4PF9 - chains A and B; structure by X-ray diffraction, 2.50 A resolution.

[Chain A (and B)]
Molecule: Insulin-degrading enzyme
From: Homo sapiens
Notes: EC 3.4.24.56; chain B of this document is another copy of the same molecule, construct and numbering; everything in this record applies to it too
UniProt: P14735 (IDE_HUMAN); numbering as in UniProt (aligned over 42-1019)
Chain sequence (989 residues; numbered 31 to 1019; the number before each row is that of its first residue):
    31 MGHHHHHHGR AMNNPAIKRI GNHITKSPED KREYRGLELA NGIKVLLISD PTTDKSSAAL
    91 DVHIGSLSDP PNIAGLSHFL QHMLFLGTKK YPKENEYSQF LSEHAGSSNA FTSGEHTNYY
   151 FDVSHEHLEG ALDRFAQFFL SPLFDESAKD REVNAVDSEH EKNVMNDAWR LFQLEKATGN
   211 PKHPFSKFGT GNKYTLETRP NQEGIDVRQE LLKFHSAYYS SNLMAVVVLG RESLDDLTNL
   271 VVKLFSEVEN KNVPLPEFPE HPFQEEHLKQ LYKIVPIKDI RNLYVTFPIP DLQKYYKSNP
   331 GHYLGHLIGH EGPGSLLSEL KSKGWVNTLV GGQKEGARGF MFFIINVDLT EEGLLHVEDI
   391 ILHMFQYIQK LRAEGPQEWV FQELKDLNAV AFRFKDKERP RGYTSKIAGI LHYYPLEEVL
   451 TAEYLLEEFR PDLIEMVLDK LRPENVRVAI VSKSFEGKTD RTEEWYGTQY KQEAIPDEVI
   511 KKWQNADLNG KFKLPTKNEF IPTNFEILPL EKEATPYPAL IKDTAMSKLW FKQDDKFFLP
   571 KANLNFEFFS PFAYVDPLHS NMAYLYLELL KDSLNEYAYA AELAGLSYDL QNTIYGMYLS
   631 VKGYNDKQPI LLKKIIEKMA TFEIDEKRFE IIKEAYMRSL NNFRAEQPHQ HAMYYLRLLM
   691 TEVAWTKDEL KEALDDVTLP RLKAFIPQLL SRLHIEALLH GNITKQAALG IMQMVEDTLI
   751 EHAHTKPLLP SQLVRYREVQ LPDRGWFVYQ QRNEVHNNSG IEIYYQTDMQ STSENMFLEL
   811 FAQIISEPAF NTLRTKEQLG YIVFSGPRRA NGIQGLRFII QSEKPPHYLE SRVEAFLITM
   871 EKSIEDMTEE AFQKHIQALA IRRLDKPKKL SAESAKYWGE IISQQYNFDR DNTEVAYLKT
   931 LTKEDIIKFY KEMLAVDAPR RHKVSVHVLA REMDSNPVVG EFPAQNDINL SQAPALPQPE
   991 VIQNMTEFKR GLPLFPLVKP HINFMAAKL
Unresolved in the structure: 31-42, 966-976, 1013-1019 (chain B: 31-43, 966-979, 1014-1019)
Construct notes: initiating methionine (31); expression tag (32-41); engineered mutation Leu110 (Cys in P14735), Gln111 (Glu in P14735), Ser171 (Cys in P14735), Ala178 (Cys in P14735), Val257 (Cys in P14735), Leu414 (Cys in P14735), Asn573 (Cys in P14735), Ser590 (Cys in P14735), Ser789 (Cys in P14735), Ala812 (Cys in P14735), Ala819 (Cys in P14735), Ser904 (Cys in P14735), Asn966 (Cys in P14735), Ala974 (Cys in P14735)
Metal / ion sites: Zn2+: His108, His112, Glu189
Ligand contacts: 2Q6 (methyl [(2S)-2-[4-({5-[4-({(2S)-2-[(3S)-3-amino-2-oxopiperidin-1-yl]-2-cyclohexylacetyl}amino)phenyl]pentyl}oxy)phenyl]-3-(quinolin-3-yl)propyl]carbamate): Leu201, Phe202, Leu204, Glu205, Thr208, Tyr302, Ile304, Tyr314, Thr316, His332, Gly335, His336, Gly339, Glu341, Leu359, Val360, Gly361, Gly362, Gln363, Lys364, Ile374, Asn376, Arg477, Ala479, Tyr609
Swiss-Prot annotation at these positions:
  - motif: Glu853 to Tyr858 (SlyX motif)
  - binding site (Zn(2+)): His108, His112, Glu189
  - binding site (substrate): His336 to Gly342, Leu359 to Gln363
  - binding site (ATP): Arg429, Asp895 to Ser901
  - modified residue (N6-succinyllysine): Lys192, Lys697
  - mutagenesis: Ser132 (S132C: Increases catalytic rate towards INS and amyloid; when associated with C-817), Asn184 (N184C: Increases catalytic rate towards INS and amyloid; when associated with C-828), Pro286 (P286G: Reduced enzyme activity), Gly366 to Gly369 (Reduced enzyme activity), Asp426 (D426C: Increases catalytic rate towards INS and amyloid; when associated with C-899), Tyr496 (Y496A: Strongly reduced enzyme activity), Phe530 (F530A: Strongly increased enzyme activity), Arg767 (R767A: Decreases dimerization. No effect on degradation of ANP. Retains the ability to degrade an aberrant form of ANP, when in the presence of both ANP and the aberrant ANP), Glu817 (E817C: Increases catalytic rate towards INS and amyloid; when associated with C-132), Gln828 (Q828C: Increases catalytic rate towards INS and amyloid; when associated with C-184), Tyr831 (Y831F: No effect on catalytic activity), Lys899 (K899C: Increases catalytic rate towards INS and amyloid; when associated with C-426)
What the authors report for this chain:
  - binding site for 2Q6: Tyr314

[Interface between chain A and chain B]
Pairs across the interface (58):
  Phe582(A) - Phe582(B)  hydrophobic
  Phe582(A) - Val585(B)  hydrophobic
  Phe582(A) - Asp586(B)
  Phe582(A) - His589(B)
  Val585(A) - Phe582(B)  hydrophobic
  Val585(A) - Val585(B)  hydrophobic
  Asp586(A) - Phe582(B)
  Asp586(A) - Gln762(B)
  Pro587(A) - Leu759(B)  hydrophobic
  His589(A) - Phe582(B)
  His589(A) - Gln718(B)
  Glu692(A) - Glu692(B)
  Trp695(A) - Ser761(B)
  Trp695(A) - Gln762(B)
  Glu699(A) - Leu759(B)
  Glu699(A) - Ser761(B)  hydrogen bond
  Glu702(A) - Arg722(B)  salt bridge
  Glu702(A) - Leu759(B)
  Asp706(A) - Arg722(B)  salt bridge
  Asp706(A) - Lys756(B)  salt bridge
  Arg722(A) - Asp706(B)  salt bridge
  Lys756(A) - Asp706(B)
  Leu759(A) - Pro587(B)  hydrophobic
  Leu759(A) - Glu699(B)
  Leu759(A) - Glu702(B)
  Ser761(A) - Trp695(B)
  Ser761(A) - Glu699(B)  hydrogen bond
  Ser761(A) - Thr996(B)
  Gln762(A) - Asp586(B)
  Gln762(A) - Trp695(B)
  Arg767(A) - Lys999(B)  hydrogen bond (side chain-backbone)
  Arg767(A) - Arg1000(B)
  Arg767(A) - Leu1002(B)  hydrogen bond (side chain-backbone)
  Arg767(A) - Pro1003(B)
  Arg767(A) - Leu1004(B)
  Gln914(A) - Arg1000(B)  hydrogen bond
  Thr996(A) - Pro760(B)
  Thr996(A) - Ser761(B)
  Lys999(A) - Arg767(B)  hydrogen bond (backbone-side chain)
  Arg1000(A) - Arg767(B)
  Arg1000(A) - Gln914(B)  hydrogen bond
  Arg1000(A) - Pro1006(B)
  Arg1000(A) - Leu1007(B)  hydrogen bond (backbone-backbone)
  Gly1001(A) - Pro1006(B)
  Gly1001(A) - Lys1009(B)
  Leu1002(A) - Arg767(B)  hydrogen bond (backbone-side chain)
  Leu1002(A) - Pro1006(B)
  Pro1003(A) - Arg767(B)
  Pro1003(A) - Leu1004(B)
  Pro1003(A) - Pro1006(B)
  Leu1004(A) - Arg767(B)
  Leu1004(A) - Pro1003(B)
  Leu1004(A) - Leu1004(B)  hydrogen bond (backbone-backbone)
  Pro1006(A) - Arg1000(B)
  Pro1006(A) - Gly1001(B)
  Pro1006(A) - Leu1002(B)
  Pro1006(A) - Pro1003(B)
  Leu1007(A) - Arg1000(B)  hydrogen bond (backbone-backbone)
Interface residues without a listed pair, chain A (32 interface residues in all): Gln718, Val764, Arg765, Gln770, Phe1005, Val1008
Interface residues without a listed pair, chain B (32 interface residues in all): Gln770, Phe1005, Val1008

[Overview]
Chain A and chain B each contribute 32 residues to their interface, with 11 hydrogen bonds and 4 salt bridges.
Polar contacts include Glu702(A)-Arg722(B), Asp706(A)-Arg722(B) and Asp706(A)-Lys756(B). Ligands of chain A:
compound 2Q6. The paper reports a binding site for 2Q6 at Tyr314(A).
Both chains are Insulin-degrading enzyme (Homo sapiens). Entry 4PF9 (Crystal structure of insulin degrading
enzyme complexed with inhibitor) was determined by X-ray diffraction, deposited together with 4PF7.
